2A69 - chains B and C of the 6 polymer chains in the assembly; structure by X-ray diffraction, 2.50 A resolution.

== Chain B ==
Name: DNA-directed RNA polymerase alpha chain
Organism: Thermus thermophilus
Notes: EC 2.7.7.6
UniProt: Q9Z9H6 (RPOA_THETH); numbering as in UniProt (aligned over 1-315)
Chain sequence (315 residues; each row starts with the number of its first residue):
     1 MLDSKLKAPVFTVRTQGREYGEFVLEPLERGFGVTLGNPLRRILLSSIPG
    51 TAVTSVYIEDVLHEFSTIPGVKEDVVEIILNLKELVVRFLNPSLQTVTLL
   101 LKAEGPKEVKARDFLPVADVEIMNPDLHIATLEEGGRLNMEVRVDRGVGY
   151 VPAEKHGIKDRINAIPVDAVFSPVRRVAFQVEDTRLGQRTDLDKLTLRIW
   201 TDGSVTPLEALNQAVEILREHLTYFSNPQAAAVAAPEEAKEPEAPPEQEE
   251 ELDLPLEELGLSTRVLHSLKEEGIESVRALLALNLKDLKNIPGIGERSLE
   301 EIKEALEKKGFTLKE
Not modelled in the structure: 230-315
Bound ions: Mg2+ site 1: Gly-21, Ile-199; Mg2+ site 2: Thr-67, Ile-68, Glu-73; Mg2+ site 3 near Arg-112 (its only coordinating residue here); Mg2+ site 4 near Gly-135 (its only coordinating residue here); Mg2+ site 5: Ser-172, Asp-202; Mg2+ site 6 near Gln-188 (its only coordinating residue here); Mg2+ site 7 near Glu-220 (its only coordinating residue here)

== Chain C ==
Name: DNA-directed RNA polymerase beta chain
Organism: Thermus thermophilus
Notes: EC 2.7.7.6
UniProt: Q8RQE9 (RPOB_THET8); residues 1-1119 here = UniProt positions 1-1119
Chain sequence (1119 residues; each row starts with the number of its first residue):
     1 MEIKRFGRIREVIPLPPLTEIQVESYRRALQADVPPEKRENVGIQAAFRE
    51 TFPIEEEDKGKGGLVLDFLEYRLGEPPFPQDECREKDLTYQAPLYARLQL
   101 IHKDTGLIKEDEVFLGHIPLMTEDGSFIINGADRVIVSQIHRSPGVYFTP
   151 DPARPGRYIASIIPLPKRGPWIDLEVEPNGVVSMKVNKRKFPLVLLLRVL
   201 GYDQETLARELGAYGELVQGLMDESVFAMRPEEALIRLFTLLRPGDPPKR
   251 DKAVAYVYGLIADPRRYDLGEAGRYKAEEKLGIRLSGRTLARFEDGEFKD
   301 EVFLPTLRYLFALTAGVPGHEVDDIDHLGNRRIRTVGELMTDQFRVGLAR
   351 LARGVRERMLMGSEDSLTPAKLVNSRPLEAAIREFFSRSQLSQFKDETNP
   401 LSSLRHKRRISALGPGGLTRERAGFDVRDVHRTHYGRICPVETPEGANIG
   451 LITSLAAYARVDELGFIRTPYRRVVGGVVTDEVVYMTATEEDRYTIAQAN
   501 TPLEGNRIAAERVVARRKGEPVIVSPEEVEFMDVSPKQVFSVNTNLIPFL
   551 EHDDANRALMGSNMQTQAVPLIRAQAPVVMTGLEERVVRDSLAALYAEED
   601 GEVAKVDGNRIVVRYEDGRLVEYPLRRFYRSNQGTALDQRPRVVVGQRVR
   651 KGDLLADGPASENGFLALGQNVLVAIMPFDGYNFEDAIVISEELLKRDFY
   701 TSIHIERYEIEARDTKLGPERITRDIPHLSEAALRDLDEEGVVRIGAEVK
   751 PGDILVGRTSFKGESEPTPEERLLRSIFGEKARDVKDTSLRVPPGEGGIV
   801 VRTVRLRRGDPGVELKPGVREVVRVYVAQKRKLQVGDKLANRHGNKGVVA
   851 KILPVEDMPHLPDGTPVDVILNPLGVPSRMNLGQILETHLGLAGYFLGQR
   901 YISPIFDGAKEPEIKELLAQAFEVYFGKRKGEGFGVDKREVEVLRRAEKL
   951 GLVTPGKTPEEQLKELFLQGKVVLYDGRTGEPIEGPIVVGQMFIMKLYHM
  1001 VEDKMHARSTGPYSLITQQPLGGKAQFGGQRFGEMEVWALEAYGAAHTLQ
  1051 EMLTLKSDDIEGRNAAYEAIIKGEDVPEPSVPESFRVLVKELQALALDVQ
  1101 TLDEKDNPVDIFEGLASKR
Bound ions: Mg2+ site 1: Glu-11, Ile-13; Mg2+ site 2 near Val-12 (its only coordinating residue here); Mg2+ site 3 near Glu-75 (its only coordinating residue here); Mg2+ site 4 near Glu-210 (its only coordinating residue here); Mg2+ site 5 near Glu-301 (its only coordinating residue here); Mg2+ site 6: Leu-367, Thr-368; Mg2+ site 7 near Arg-422 (its only coordinating residue here); Mg2+ site 8: Pro-440 (shared with 1 residue of chain D); Mg2+ site 9 near Ala-447 (its only coordinating residue here); Mg2+ site 10 near Glu-463 (its only coordinating residue here); Mg2+ site 11 near Tyr-471 (its only coordinating residue here); Mg2+ site 12: Leu-546, Gln-565; 13 more Mg2+ sites not listed
Small-molecule neighbours: rifapentine (RPT): Arg-134, Val-137, Ser-389, Gln-390, Leu-391, Ser-392, Gln-393, Phe-394, Lys-395, Asp-396, His-406, Arg-409, Ser-411, Leu-413, Gly-414, Pro-444, Ile-452, Gln-633

== How chain B and chain C interact ==
Residue-residue contacts (9):
  Arg-30(B) / Glu-692(C)  salt bridge
  Arg-30(B) / Pro-854(C)
  Arg-30(B) / Glu-856(C)
  Gly-31(B) / Glu-856(C)
  Val-34(B) / Arg-978(C)
  Asn-38(B) / Arg-978(C)
  Asn-38(B) / Thr-979(C)  hydrogen bond
  Arg-42(B) / Arg-939(C)
  Arg-42(B) / Glu-981(C)  salt bridge

== In short ==
5 residues of chain B and 7 residues of chain C are in contact; the contacts include 1 hydrogen bond and 2
salt bridges. Polar contacts include Arg-30(B)/Glu-692(C), Arg-42(B)/Glu-981(C) and Asn-38(B)/Thr-979(C).
Ligands of chain C: rifapentine. Gly-21(B) and Ile-199(B) form the Mg2+ site 1.
Chain B is DNA-directed RNA polymerase alpha chain and chain C is DNA-directed RNA polymerase beta chain, both
from Thermus thermophilus; the structure, Crystal structure of the T. Thermophilus RNA polymerase holoenzyme
in complex with antibiotic rifapentin, was determined by X-ray diffraction, deposited together with 2A68 and
2A6E.
